Entry 6TBZ (X-ray diffraction, 1.78 A resolution); this record covers chains A and C of the 3 polymer chains in the assembly.

# Chain A
Protein: Mothers against decapentaplegic homolog 5
Source organism: Homo sapiens
UniProtKB: Q99717 (SMAD5_HUMAN); the construct has insertions or renumbered stretches relative to UniProt, so the offset changes along the chain: 8-21 = UniProt 11-24; 25-138 = UniProt 25-138
Sequence (131 residues; numbered 8 to 138; the number before each row is that of its first residue):
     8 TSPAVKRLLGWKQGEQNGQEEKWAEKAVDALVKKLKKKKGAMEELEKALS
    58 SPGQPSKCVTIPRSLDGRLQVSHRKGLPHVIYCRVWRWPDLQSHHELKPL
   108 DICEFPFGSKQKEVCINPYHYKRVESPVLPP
Unresolved in the structure: 8, 136-138
Sequence notes: insertion (22-24); conflict Gly25 (Asp in Q99717), Gln26 (Glu in Q99717)
Bound ions: Zn2+: Cys65, Cys110, Cys122, His127
Curated features (UniProtKB/Swiss-Prot):
  - binding site (Zn(2+)): Cys65, Cys110, Cys122, His127
What the authors report for this chain:
  - binding site for the 16-nt DNA strand (chain C): Arg75
  - binding site for the 16-nt DNA strand: Gln77, Lys82

# Chain C
Molecule: 16-nt DNA strand
Sequence (16 nucleotides; each row starts with the number of its first residue):
     1 TGCAGGCGCGCCTGCA

# Interface between chain A and chain C
Pairs across the interface - 6 pairs, chain A then chain C:
  Lys40(A) with DT13(C), salt bridge to the phosphate
  Arg75(A) with DA4(C), base contact; DG5(C), hydrogen bond to the base
  Lys82(A) with DG6(C), hydrogen bond to the base
  His101(A) with DC3(C), phosphate contact
  His102(A) with DC3(C), salt bridge to the phosphate
Also at the interface, not in a pair above, chain C (7 interface residues in all): DC7, DC12

# In short
The interface between chain A and chain C involves 5 residues on one side and 7 on the other; the contacts
include 2 hydrogen bonds and 2 salt bridges. Among the polar pairs are Arg75(A)-DG5(C), Lys82(A)-DG6(C) and
Lys40(A)-DT13(C). From the paper: a binding site for the 16-nt DNA strand at Gln77(A) and Lys82(A); a binding
site for the 16-nt DNA strand (chain C) at Arg75(A).
Chain A is Mothers against decapentaplegic homolog 5 (Homo sapiens) and chain C is a 16-nt DNA strand; the
structure, Crystal structure of the MH1 domain of Smad5-Smad3 chimera construct bound to the GGCGC site, was
determined by X-ray diffraction, deposited together with 6ZMN, 6TCE, 6FZS and 6FZT.
